Entry 3U13 (X-ray diffraction, 1.60 A resolution); this record covers chain A.

Chain A:
Name: artificial protein OR51
From: synthetic construct
Amino-acid sequence (208 residues; each row starts with the number of its first residue):
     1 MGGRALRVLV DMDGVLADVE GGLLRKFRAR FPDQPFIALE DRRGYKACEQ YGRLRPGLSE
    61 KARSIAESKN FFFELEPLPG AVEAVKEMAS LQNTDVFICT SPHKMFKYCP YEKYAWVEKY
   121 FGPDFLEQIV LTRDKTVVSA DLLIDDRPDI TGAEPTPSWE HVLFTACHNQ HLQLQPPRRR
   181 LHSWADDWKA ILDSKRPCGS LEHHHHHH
Disordered / not traced: 1-2, 198-208
Modified residues: Mse1 (selenomethionine); Mse12, Mse88, Mse105 (selenomethionine; parent Met)
Metal / ion sites: Mg2+: Asp11, Asp13, Asp146 (together with phosphate ion)

In short:
The Mg2+ site is built by Asp11, Asp13 and Asp146.
Chain A is artificial protein OR51 (synthetic construct); the structure, Crystal Structure of de Novo design
of cystein esterase ECH13 at the resolution 1.6A, Northeast Structural ..., was determined by X-ray
diffraction (same publication as 3U1V, 3UAK and 3U1O).
